Entry 4Y9Y (X-ray diffraction, 2.80 A resolution); this record covers chains F and G of the 28 polymer chains in the assembly.

== Chain F ==
Name: Proteasome subunit alpha type-7
Source organism: Saccharomyces cerevisiae S288c
Notes: EC 3.4.25.1
UniProtKB: P21242 (PSA7_YEAST); residues -3 to 284 here correspond to UniProt positions 1-288 (UniProt number = residue number + 4)
Sequence (288 residues; numbered -3 to 284; the number before each row is that of its first residue; numbers below 1 keep their minus sign (Met-3 is residue -3)):
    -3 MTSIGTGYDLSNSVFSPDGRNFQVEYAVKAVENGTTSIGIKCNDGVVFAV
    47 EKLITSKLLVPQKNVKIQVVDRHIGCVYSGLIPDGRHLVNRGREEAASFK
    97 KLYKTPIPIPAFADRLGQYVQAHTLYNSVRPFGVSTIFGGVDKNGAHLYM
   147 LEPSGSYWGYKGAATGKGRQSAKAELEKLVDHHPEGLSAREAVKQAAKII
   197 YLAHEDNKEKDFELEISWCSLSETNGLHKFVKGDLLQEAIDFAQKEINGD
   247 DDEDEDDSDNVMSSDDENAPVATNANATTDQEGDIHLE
Disordered / not traced: -3 to 1, 245-284
Curated features (UniProtKB/Swiss-Prot):
  - modified residue: Thr-2 (N-acetylthreonine)

== Chain G ==
Name: Proteasome subunit alpha type-1
Source organism: Saccharomyces cerevisiae S288c
Notes: EC 3.4.25.1
UniProtKB: P21243 (PSA1_YEAST); residues -8 to 243 here correspond to UniProt positions 1-252 (UniProt number = residue number + 9)
Sequence (252 residues; row label = number of the first residue in the row; numbers below 1 keep their minus sign (Met-8 is residue -8)):
    -8 MSGAAAASAAGYDRHITIFSPEGRLYQVEYAFKATNQTNINSLAVRGKDC
    42 TVVISQKKVPDKLLDPTTVSYIFCISRTIGMVVNGPIPDARNAALRAKAE
    92 AAEFRYKYGYDMPCDVLAKRMANLSQIYTQRAYMRPLGVILTFVSVDEEL
   142 GPSIYKTDPAGYYVGYKATATGPKQQEITTNLENHFKKSKIDHINEESWE
   192 KVVEFAITHMIDALGTEFSKNDLEVGVATKDKFFTLSAENIEERLVAIAE
   242 QD
Disordered / not traced: -8 to 1, 243
Metal / ion sites: Mg2+: Thr8, Tyr119, Arg122, Met125

== How chain F and chain G interact ==
Pairs across the interface (62):
  Thr2(F) with His6(G)
  Gly3(F) with His6(G)
  Tyr4(F) with Arg5(G); His6(G); Tyr21(G)
  Ser9(F) with Arg126(G)
  Val10(F) with His6(G); Gln18(G)
  Phe11(F) with Gln18(G), hydrogen bond (backbone-side chain); Tyr21(G); Ala22(G), hydrophobic; Ala25(G), hydrophobic; Arg126(G); Pro127(G)
  Ser12(F) with Tyr21(G)
  Pro13(F) with Tyr21(G), hydrophobic; Lys24(G), hydrogen bond (backbone-side chain)
  Asp14(F) with Lys24(G)
  Gly15(F) with Tyr21(G); Ala25(G)
  Lys37(F) with Asp56(G), salt bridge
  Asp110(F) with Arg82(G)
  Gln114(F) with Arg82(G), hydrogen bond (side chain-backbone); Asn83(G); Leu86(G)
  Gln117(F) with Pro79(G); Asp80(G); Asn83(G), hydrogen bond; Arg126(G)
  Thr120(F) with Arg126(G), hydrogen bond (backbone-side chain)
  Leu121(F) with Tyr124(G); Arg126(G)
  Tyr122(F) with Tyr124(G); Met125(G), hydrophobic
  Ser150(F) with Pro79(G)
  Gly151(F) with Pro79(G)
  Ser152(F) with Ile78(G); Pro79(G)
  Tyr153(F) with Arg82(G), hydrogen bond (backbone-side chain)
  Trp154(F) with Leu55(G), hydrophobic; Thr59(G); Val60(G), hydrophobic; Ser61(G); Tyr62(G); Ile78(G), hydrophobic; Arg82(G)
  Gly155(F) with Leu55(G); Asp56(G), hydrogen bond (backbone-backbone); Thr59(G), hydrogen bond (backbone-side chain)
  Tyr156(F) with Leu54(G); Leu55(G), hydrophobic; Asp56(G)
  Lys157(F) with Lys53(G); Leu54(G), hydrogen bond (backbone-backbone); Leu55(G)
  Gly158(F) with Leu54(G)
  Lys169(F) with Leu54(G)
  Leu172(F) with Leu54(G), hydrophobic
  Glu173(F) with Lys53(G); Leu54(G)
  Val176(F) with Leu54(G), hydrophobic
  Asp177(F) with Lys53(G), salt bridge
Other interface residues (no listed pair), chain F (32 interface residues in all): Tyr145
Other interface residues (no listed pair), chain G (29 interface residues in all): Asp52, Pro57, Leu128, Gly129

== Summary ==
32 residues of chain F and 29 residues of chain G are in contact; the contacts include 9 hydrogen bonds and 2
salt bridges. Polar contacts include Lys37(F)-Asp56(G), Asp177(F)-Lys53(G) and Phe11(F)-Gln18(G). Thr8(G),
Tyr119(G), Arg122(G) and Met125(G) form the Mg2+ site.
Here chain F is Proteasome subunit alpha type-7 and chain G is Proteasome subunit alpha type-1, both from
Saccharomyces cerevisiae S288c. Entry 4Y9Y (Yeast 20S proteasome beta2-H116E mutant) was determined by X-ray
diffraction (same publication as 4Y69, 4Y6A, 4Y6V, 4Y6Z, 4Y70, 4Y74 and 34 further entries).
